3G5K - chains A and B; structure by X-ray diffraction, 1.70 A resolution.

# Chain A (and B)
Protein: Peptide deformylase, mitochondrial
Source organism: Homo sapiens
Notes: EC 3.5.1.88; chain B of this document is another copy of the same molecule, construct and numbering; everything in this record applies to it too
Reference sequence: Q9HBH1 (DEFM_HUMAN); residues 6-185 here correspond to UniProt positions 64-243 (UniProt number = residue number + 58)
Sequence (183 residues; row label = number of the first residue in the row):
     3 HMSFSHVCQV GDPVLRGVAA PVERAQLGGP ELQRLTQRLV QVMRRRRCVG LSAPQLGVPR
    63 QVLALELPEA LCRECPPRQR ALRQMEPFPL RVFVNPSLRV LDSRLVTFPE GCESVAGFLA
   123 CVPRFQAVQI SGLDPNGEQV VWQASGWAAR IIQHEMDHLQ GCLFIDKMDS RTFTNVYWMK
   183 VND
Sequence notes: expression tag (3-5)
UniProt features mapped onto this chain:
  - region: L107 to V117 (Hydrophobic dimerization interface)
  - active site: E157
  - binding site (substrate): G13, P111, G113
  - binding site (Co(2+)): C114, H156, H160
Bound ions: Co2+: H156, H160 (together with actinonin)
Ligand contacts: actinonin (BB2): C50, V51, G52, L53, Q57, P111, E112, G113, C114, E115, L121, W149, R152, I153, H156, E157, H160

# How chain A and chain B interact
Pairs across the interface - 36 pairs, chain A then chain B:
  Q11(A) with N177(B); Y179(B); W180(B)
  V12(A) with F175(B); T176(B); N177(B), hydrogen bond (backbone-side chain)
  G13(A) with T176(B); W180(B)
  D14(A) with W180(B)
  P15(A) with W180(B)
  R18(A) with S172(B), hydrogen bond (side chain-backbone); R173(B), hydrogen bond (backbone-side chain)
  F120(A) with F120(B), hydrophobic
  G163(A) with R173(B), hydrogen bond (backbone-side chain)
  I167(A) with S172(B); F175(B), hydrophobic
  D168(A) with S172(B), hydrogen bond; R173(B)
  M170(A) with M170(B), hydrophobic
  S172(A) with R18(B), hydrogen bond (backbone-side chain); I167(B); D168(B), hydrogen bond
  R173(A) with R18(B), hydrogen bond (side chain-backbone); G163(B), hydrogen bond (side chain-backbone); D168(B)
  F175(A) with V12(B); I167(B), hydrophobic
  T176(A) with V12(B); G13(B)
  N177(A) with Q11(B); V12(B), hydrogen bond (side chain-backbone)
  Y179(A) with Q11(B)
  W180(A) with Q11(B); G13(B); D14(B); P15(B)

# In short
The chain A/chain B interface involves 18 residues from each chain, with 10 hydrogen bonds. Among the polar
pairs are V12(A)-N177(B), R18(A)-S172(B) and R18(A)-R173(B). Chain A binds actinonin. From UniProt:
active-site residue E157(A), 3 substrate-binding residues and 3 Co2+-binding residues on chain A.
Both chains are Peptide deformylase, mitochondrial (Homo sapiens). Entry 3G5K (Structure and activity of human
mitochondrial peptide deformylase, a novel cancer target) was determined by X-ray diffraction (same
publication as 3G5P).
